Entry 3JC6 (electron microscopy, 3.70 A resolution); this record covers chains 4 and 7 of the 11 polymer chains in the assembly.

[Chain 4]
Molecule: DNA replication licensing factor MCM4
From: Saccharomyces cerevisiae
Notes: EC 3.6.4.12
Reference sequence: P30665 (MCM4_YEAST); residue numbers follow UniProt; this construct covers 1-933
Amino-acid sequence (933 residues; numbered 1 to 933; the number before each row is that of its first residue):
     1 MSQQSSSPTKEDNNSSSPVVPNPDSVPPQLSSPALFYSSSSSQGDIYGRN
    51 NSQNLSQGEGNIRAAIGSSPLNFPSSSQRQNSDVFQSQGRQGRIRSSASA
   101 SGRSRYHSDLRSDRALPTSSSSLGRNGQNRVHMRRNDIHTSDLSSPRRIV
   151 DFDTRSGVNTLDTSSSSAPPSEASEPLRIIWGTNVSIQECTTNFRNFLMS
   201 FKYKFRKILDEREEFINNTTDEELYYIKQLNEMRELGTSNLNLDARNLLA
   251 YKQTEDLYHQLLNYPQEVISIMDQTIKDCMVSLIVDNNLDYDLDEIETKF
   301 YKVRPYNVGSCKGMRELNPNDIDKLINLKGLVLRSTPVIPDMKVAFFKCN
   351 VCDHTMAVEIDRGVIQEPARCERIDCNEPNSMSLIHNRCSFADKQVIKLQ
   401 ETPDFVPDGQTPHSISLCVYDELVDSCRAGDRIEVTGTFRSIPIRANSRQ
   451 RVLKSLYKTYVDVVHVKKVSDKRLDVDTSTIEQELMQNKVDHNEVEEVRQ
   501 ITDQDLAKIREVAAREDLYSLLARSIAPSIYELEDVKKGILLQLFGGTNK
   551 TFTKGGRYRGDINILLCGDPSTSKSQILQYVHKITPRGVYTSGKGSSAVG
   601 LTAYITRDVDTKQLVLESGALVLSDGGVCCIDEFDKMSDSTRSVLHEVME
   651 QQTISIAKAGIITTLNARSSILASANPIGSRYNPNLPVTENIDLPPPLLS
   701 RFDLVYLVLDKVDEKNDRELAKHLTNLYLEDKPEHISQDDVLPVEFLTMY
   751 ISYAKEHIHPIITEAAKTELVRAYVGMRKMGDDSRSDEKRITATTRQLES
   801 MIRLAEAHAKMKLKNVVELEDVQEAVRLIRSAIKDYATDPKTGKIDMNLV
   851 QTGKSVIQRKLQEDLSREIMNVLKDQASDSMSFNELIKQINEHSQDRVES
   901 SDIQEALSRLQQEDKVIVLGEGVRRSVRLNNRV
Not modelled in the structure: 1-176, 206-224, 471-933
Swiss-Prot annotation at these positions:
  - motif: Ser-700 to Asp-703 (Arginine finger)
  - binding site (ATP): Gly-568 to Ser-575
  - modified residue (Phosphoserine): Ser-52, Ser-56, Ser-69
  - mutagenesis: Lys-574 (K574A: Loss of MCM2-7 complex helicase activity)

[Chain 7]
Molecule: DNA replication licensing factor MCM7
From: Saccharomyces cerevisiae
Notes: EC 3.6.4.12
Reference sequence: P38132 (MCM7_YEAST); residues 1-845 here = UniProt positions 1-845
Amino-acid sequence (845 residues; each row starts with the number of its first residue):
     1 MSAALPSIQLPVDYNNLFNEITDFLVTFKQDTLSSDATRNENEDENLDAE
    51 NIEQHLLEKGPKYMAMLQKVANRELNSVIIDLDDILQYQNEKFLQGTQAD
   101 DLVSAIQQNANHFTELFCRAIDNNMPLPTKEIDYKDDVLDVILNQRRLRN
   151 ERMLSDRTNEIRSENLMDTTMDPPSSMNDALREVVEDETELFPPNLTRRY
   201 FLYFKPLSQNCARRYRKKAISSKPLSVRQIKGDFLGQLITVRGIITRVSD
   251 VKPAVEVIAYTCDQCGYEVFQEVNSRTFTPLSECTSEECSQNQTKGQLFM
   301 STRASKFSAFQECKIQELSQQVPVGHIPRSLNIHVNGTLVRSLSPGDIVD
   351 VTGIFLPAPYTGFKALKAGLLTETYLEAQFVRQHKKKFASFSLTSDVEER
   401 VMELITSGDVYNRLAKSIAPEIYGNLDVKKALLLLLVGGVDKRVGDGMKI
   451 RGDINVCLMGDPGVAKSQLLKAICKISPRGVYTTGKGSSGVGLTAAVMKD
   501 PVTDEMILEGGALVLADNGICCIDEFDKMDESDRTAIHEVMEQQTISISK
   551 AGINTTLNARTSILAAANPLYGRYNPRLSPLDNINLPAALLSRFDILFLM
   601 LDIPSRDDDEKLAEHVTYVHMHNKQPDLDFTPVEPSKMREYIAYAKTKRP
   651 VMSEAVNDYVVQAYIRLRQDSKREMDSKFSFGQATPRTLLGIIRLSQALA
   701 KLRLADMVDIDDVEEALRLVRVSKESLYQETNKSKEDESPTTKIFTIIKK
   751 MLQETGKNTLSYENIVKTVRLRGFTMLQLSNCIQEYSYLNVWHLINEGNT
   801 LKFVDDGTMDTDQEDSLVSTPKLAPQTTASANVSAQDSDIDLQDA
Not modelled in the structure: 1-3, 32-59, 160-189, 387-845
Swiss-Prot annotation at these positions:
  - motif: Ser-592 to Asp-595 (Arginine finger)
  - binding site (ATP): Tyr-423, Gly-463, Ala-465, Lys-466, Ser-467, Asn-568, Arg-593, Arg-687
  - modified residue: Thr-811 (Phosphothreonine), Ser-819 (Phosphoserine), Ser-838 (Phosphoserine)
  - mutagenesis: Lys-466 (K466A: Loss of MCM2-7 complex helicase activity)
Metal / ion sites: Zn2+: Cys-262, Cys-289

[Interface between chain 4 and chain 7]
Pairs across the interface (63; chain 4 residue first):
  Ile-179(4) / Gln-145(7)
  Trp-181(4) / Gln-145(7)
  Trp-181(4) / Arg-146(7)
  Trp-181(4) / Glu-268(7)
  Trp-181(4) / Arg-303(7)
  Gly-182(4) / Ile-142(7)
  Gly-182(4) / Gln-145(7)
  Thr-183(4) / Arg-303(7)  hydrogen bond
  Asn-184(4) / Val-141(7)
  Asn-184(4) / Gln-145(7)
  Asn-263(4) / Lys-135(7)  hydrogen bond
  Tyr-264(4) / Val-138(7)
  Tyr-264(4) / Leu-139(7)  hydrogen bond (side chain-backbone)
  Tyr-264(4) / Val-141(7)
  Tyr-264(4) / Ile-142(7)
  Arg-315(4) / Asp-250(7)  salt bridge
  Arg-315(4) / Val-251(7)
  Arg-315(4) / Gln-311(7)
  Arg-315(4) / Arg-341(7)  hydrogen bond (backbone-side chain)
  Glu-316(4) / Arg-341(7)
  Leu-317(4) / Arg-341(7)  hydrogen bond (backbone-side chain)
  Pro-319(4) / Pro-253(7)  hydrophobic
  Pro-319(4) / Phe-307(7)
  Pro-319(4) / Ala-309(7)  hydrophobic
  Asn-320(4) / Lys-306(7)
  Ile-322(4) / Thr-302(7)
  Ile-322(4) / Arg-303(7)
  Ile-322(4) / Phe-307(7)  hydrophobic
  Asp-323(4) / Thr-302(7)
  Asp-323(4) / Arg-303(7)
  Lys-324(4) / Val-138(7)
  Arg-362(4) / Phe-299(7)
  Val-364(4) / Phe-299(7)  hydrophobic
  Gln-366(4) / Gln-297(7)
  Gln-366(4) / Phe-299(7)
  Gln-410(4) / Val-248(7)
  His-413(4) / Asp-250(7)  salt bridge
  Ser-441(4) / Phe-307(7)
  Pro-443(4) / Met-300(7)  hydrophobic
  Arg-451(4) / Pro-280(7)
  Val-452(4) / Thr-279(7)
  Leu-453(4) / Thr-277(7)
  Leu-453(4) / Phe-278(7)  hydrogen bond (backbone-backbone)
  Leu-453(4) / Pro-280(7)  hydrophobic
  Lys-454(4) / Arg-276(7)
  Lys-454(4) / Thr-277(7)
  Ser-455(4) / Val-255(7)
  Ser-455(4) / Val-273(7)
  Ser-455(4) / Arg-276(7)  hydrogen bond (side chain-backbone)
  Ser-455(4) / Thr-277(7)
  Ser-455(4) / Phe-278(7)
  Leu-456(4) / Lys-252(7)
  Leu-456(4) / Pro-253(7)
  Leu-456(4) / Arg-276(7)
  Tyr-457(4) / Lys-252(7)
  Tyr-457(4) / Pro-253(7)
  Tyr-457(4) / Val-255(7)
  Tyr-457(4) / Ile-258(7)
  Tyr-457(4) / Phe-278(7)
  Tyr-457(4) / Phe-307(7)  hydrophobic
  Lys-458(4) / Lys-252(7)
  Thr-459(4) / Lys-252(7)  hydrogen bond
  Thr-459(4) / Pro-253(7)
Other interface residues (no listed pair), chain 4 (33 interface residues in all): His-259, Asn-318
Other interface residues (no listed pair), chain 7 (39 interface residues in all): Arg-149, Arg-247, Ser-249, Ala-254, Thr-261, Ser-308, Phe-310, Pro-345

[Summary]
33 residues of chain 4 face 39 of chain 7 across their interface; the contacts include 8 hydrogen bonds and 2
salt bridges. Among the polar pairs are Arg-315(4)/Asp-250(7), His-413(4)/Asp-250(7) and
Thr-183(4)/Arg-303(7).
Chain 4 is DNA replication licensing factor MCM4 and chain 7 is DNA replication licensing factor MCM7, both
from Saccharomyces cerevisiae; the structure, Structure of the eukaryotic replicative CMG helicase and
pumpjack motion, was determined by electron microscopy (same publication as 3JC5 and 3JC7).
